Entry 6NKR (X-ray diffraction, 2.45 A resolution); this record covers chains A and T of the 4 polymer chains in the assembly.

Chain A:
Molecule: DNA polymerase beta
Organism: Homo sapiens
Notes: EC 2.7.7.7, 4.2.99.-
Reference sequence: P06746 (DPOLB_HUMAN); residue numbers follow UniProt; this construct covers 1-335
Chain sequence (335 residues; row label = number of the first residue in the row):
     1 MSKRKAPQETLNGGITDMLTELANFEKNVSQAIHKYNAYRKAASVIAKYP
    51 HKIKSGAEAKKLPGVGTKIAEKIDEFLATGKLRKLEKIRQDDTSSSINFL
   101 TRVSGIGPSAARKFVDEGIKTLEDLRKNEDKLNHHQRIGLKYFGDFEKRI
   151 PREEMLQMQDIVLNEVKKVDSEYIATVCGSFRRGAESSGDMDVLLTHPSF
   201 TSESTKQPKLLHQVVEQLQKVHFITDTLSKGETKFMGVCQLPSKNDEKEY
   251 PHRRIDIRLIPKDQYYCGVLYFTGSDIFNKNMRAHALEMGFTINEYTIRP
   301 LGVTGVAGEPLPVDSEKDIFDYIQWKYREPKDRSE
Unresolved in the structure: 1-9
Construct notes: engineered mutation Met289 (Lys in P06746)
UniProt features mapped onto this chain:
  - region: Arg183 to Asp192 (DNA-binding)
  - active site: Lys72 (Nucleophile)
  - binding site (K(+)): Lys60, Leu62, Val65, Thr101, Val103, Ile106
  - binding site (Na(+)): Lys60, Leu62, Val65, Thr101, Val103, Ile106
  - binding site (dATP): Arg149, Ser180, Arg183, Gly189, Asp190
  - binding site (dCTP): Arg149, Ser180, Arg183, Gly189, Asp190
  - binding site (dGTP): Arg149, Ser180, Arg183, Gly189, Asp190, Asp192
  - binding site (dTTP): Arg149, Ser180, Arg183, Gly189, Asp190
  - binding site (Mg(2+)): Asp190, Asp192, Asp256
  - modified residue: Lys72 (N6-acetyllysine), Arg83 (Omega-N-methylarginine), Arg152 (Omega-N-methylarginine)
  - cross-link (Glycyl lysine isopeptide (Lys-Gly)): Lys41 (interchain with G-Cter in ubiquitin), Lys61 (interchain with G-Cter in ubiquitin), Lys81 (interchain with G-Cter in ubiquitin)
  - natural variant: Leu22 (L22P: Found in a gastric cancer sample; uncertain significance), Tyr39 (Y39C: Found in a gastric cancer sample; uncertain significance), Gly118 (G118V: Decreased DNA-directed DNA polymerase activity), Arg137 (R137Q: Decreased function in base-excision repair), Arg149 (R149I: Decreased DNA-directed DNA polymerase activity), Asp160 (D160N: Found in a gastric cancer sample; uncertain significance), Cys239 (C239R: Found in a gastric cancer sample; uncertain significance), Met289 (K289M: Found in a colon cancer sample; uncertain significance; this construct carries the variant), Asn294 (N294D: Found in a gastric cancer sample; uncertain significance), Glu295 (E295K: Found in a gastric cancer sample; uncertain significance)
  - mutagenesis: Phe25 (F25W: No effect on 5'-dRP lyase activity. Decreased ssDNA binding), His34 (H34G: Decreased 5'-dRP lyase activity. Decreased ssDNA binding), Lys35 (K35A: Decreased 5'-dRP lyase activity. Decreased ssDNA binding. Loss of 5'-dRP lyase activity; when associated with A-68 and A-72. Decreased ssDNA binding; when associated with A-68 and A-72 ...), Tyr39 (Y39F: No effect on 5'-dRP lyase activity; Y39Q: Abolishes DNA polymerase and 5'-dRP lyase activity), Lys41 (K41R: Abolishes ubiquitination; when associated with R-61 and R-81), Lys60 (K60A: Decreased 5'-dRP lyase activity. Decreased ssDNA binding), Lys61 (K61R: Abolishes ubiquitination; when associated with R-41 and R-81), Lys68 (K68A: No effect on 5'-dRP lyase activity. Decreased ssDNA binding. Loss of 5'-dRP lyase activity; when associated with A-35 and A-72. Decreased ssDNA binding; when associated with A-35 and A-72 ...), Glu71 (E71Q: No effect on 5'-dRP lyase activity. No effect on structure shown by circular dichroism. No effect on ssDNA binding), Lys72 (K72A: Severely reduced 5'-dRP lyase activity. Does not affect ssDNA binding. Loss of 5'-dRP lyase activity; when associated with A-35 and A-68. Decreased ssDNA binding ...), Glu75 (E75A: Slightly decreased 5'-dRP lyase activity. Decreased ssDNA binding. No effect on structure shown by circular dichroism), Lys81 (K81R: Abolishes ubiquitination; when associated with R-41 and R-61), 5 further mutagenesis entries in UniProt
Ion coordination: Na+ site 1: Lys60, Leu62, Val65 (shared with 1 residue of chain D); Na+ site 2: Thr101, Val103, Ile106 (shared with 1 residue of chain P); Mg2+: Asp190, Asp192 (together with 2'-deoxyguanosine-5'-triphosphate); Na+ site 3: Asp190, Asp192, Asp256 (together with 2'-deoxyguanosine-5'-triphosphate)
Small-molecule neighbours: 2'-deoxyguanosine-5'-triphosphate (DGT): Arg149, Gly179, Ser180, Arg183, Ser188, Gly189, Asp190, Asp192, Tyr271, Phe272, Thr273, Gly274, Ser275, Asp276, Asn279, Arg283

Chain T:
Molecule: 16-nt DNA strand
Sequence (16 nucleotides; each row starts with the number of its first residue):
     1 CCGACCGCGCATCAGC

Interface between chain A and chain T:
Contacting residue pairs - 26 pairs, chain A then chain T:
  His34(A) - DC5(T)  stacking on the base
  Asn133(A) - DT12(T)  phosphate contact
  Ser229(A) - DC10(T)  phosphate contact
  Ser229(A) - DA11(T)  phosphate contact
  Lys230(A) - DC10(T)  hydrogen bond to the phosphate
  Lys230(A) - DA11(T)  hydrogen bond to the phosphate
  Gly231(A) - DC10(T)  hydrogen bond to the phosphate
  Glu232(A) - DC10(T)  hydrogen bond to the phosphate
  Thr233(A) - DG9(T)  hydrogen bond to the phosphate
  Thr233(A) - DC10(T)  hydrogen bond to the phosphate
  Lys234(A) - DG9(T)  phosphate contact
  Lys234(A) - DC10(T)  hydrogen bond to the phosphate
  Arg258(A) - DG9(T)  sugar contact
  Tyr271(A) - DG7(T)  base contact
  Lys280(A) - DC6(T)  salt bridge to the phosphate
  Arg283(A) - DC6(T)  hydrogen bond to the base
  Arg283(A) - DG7(T)  hydrogen bond to the sugar
  Leu287(A) - DC6(T)  phosphate contact
  Leu287(A) - DG7(T)  phosphate contact
  Thr292(A) - DG7(T)  hydrogen bond to the phosphate
  Ile293(A) - DG7(T)  sugar contact
  Asn294(A) - DG7(T)  phosphate contact
  Asn294(A) - DC8(T)  hydrogen bond to the phosphate
  Glu295(A) - DC8(T)  sugar contact
  Tyr296(A) - DC8(T)  phosphate contact
  Tyr296(A) - DG9(T)  hydrogen bond to the phosphate
Other interface residues (no listed pair), chain A (20 interface residues in all): Leu228, Ala284

Summary:
20 residues of chain A face 8 of chain T across their interface; the contacts include 12 hydrogen bonds, 1
salt bridge and 1 aromatic stacking contact. Polar contacts include Arg283(A)-DC6(T), Arg283(A)-DG7(T) and
Lys230(A)-DC10(T). Chain A binds 2'-deoxyguanosine-5'-triphosphate.
Here chain A is DNA polymerase beta (Homo sapiens) and chain T is a 16-nt DNA strand. Entry 6NKR (Ternary
complex crystal structure of K289M variant of DNA polymerase Beta with dGTP) was determined by X-ray
diffraction, deposited together with 6NKS, 6NKT, 6NKU, 6NKV, 6NKW, 6NKX and 3 further entries.
